PDB entry 6HZ8 | electron microscopy, 4.30 A resolution (low resolution: residue-level contacts below are approximate; hydrogen-bond / salt-bridge calls are withheld) | chains G and H of the 14 polymer chains in the assembly

Chain G (and H):
Molecule: 5-methylcytosine-specific restriction enzyme B
Source organism: Escherichia coli (strain K12)
Notes: EC 3.1.21.-; chain H of this document is another copy of the same molecule, construct and numbering; everything in this record applies to it too
UniProt: P15005 (MCRB_ECOLI), isoform P15005-2; residues 162-459 here correspond to UniProt positions 1-298 (UniProt number = residue number - 161)
Amino-acid sequence (307 residues; row label = number of the first residue in the row):
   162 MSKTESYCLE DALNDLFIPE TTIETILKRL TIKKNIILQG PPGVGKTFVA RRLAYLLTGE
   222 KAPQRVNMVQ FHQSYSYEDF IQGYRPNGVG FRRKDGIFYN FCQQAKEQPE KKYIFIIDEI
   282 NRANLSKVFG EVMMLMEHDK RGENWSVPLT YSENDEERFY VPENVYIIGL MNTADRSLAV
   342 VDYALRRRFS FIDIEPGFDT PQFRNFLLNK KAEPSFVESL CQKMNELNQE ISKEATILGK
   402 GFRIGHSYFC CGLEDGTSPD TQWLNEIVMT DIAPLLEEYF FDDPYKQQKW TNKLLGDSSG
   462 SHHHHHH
Not modelled in the structure: 162-167, 458-468
Sequence notes: expression tag (460-468)
Ion coordination: Mg2+: Thr208, Asp279 (together with GMP-PNP)
Residues lining bound ligands: GMP-PNP (GNP; phosphoaminophosphonic acid-guanylate ester): Asp176, Leu177, Phe178, Pro202, Pro203, Gly204, Val205, Gly206, Lys207, Thr208, Phe209, Asp279, Glu280, Asn333, His407, Ser408, Cys411, Cys412
What the authors report for this chain:
  - mutagenesis - R348A: decreased catalytic activity
  - mutagenesis - R283A: abolished catalytic activity on GTP (citing earlier work)

Chain G / chain H interface:
Residue-residue contacts (71; chain G residue first):
  Pro203(G) - Arg348(H)
  Gly204(G) - Arg348(H)
  Thr208(G) - Met295(H)
  Thr208(G) - Lys301(H)
  Thr208(G) - Trp306(H)
  Arg212(G) - Asn305(H)
  Arg212(G) - Trp306(H)
  Asn228(G) - Glu317(H)
  Met229(G) - Met295(H)
  Met229(G) - Trp306(H)
  Met229(G) - Val308(H)
  Met229(G) - Pro309(H)
  Gln231(G) - Gly291(H)
  Gln231(G) - Glu292(H)
  Gln231(G) - Val293(H)
  Gln231(G) - Met294(H)
  Gln231(G) - Met295(H)
  His233(G) - Tyr238(H)
  His233(G) - Gly291(H)
  His233(G) - Glu292(H)
  His233(G) - Thr311(H)
  Ser235(G) - Glu239(H)
  Ser235(G) - Tyr312(H)
  Tyr236(G) - Glu292(H)
  Tyr236(G) - Thr311(H)
  Asp240(G) - Thr311(H)
  Arg246(G) - Tyr245(H)
  Arg246(G) - Thr311(H)
  Asn248(G) - Phe252(H)
  Gly249(G) - Gly251(H)
  Arg253(G) - Glu314(H)
  Lys255(G) - Ser313(H)
  Lys255(G) - Glu314(H)
  Lys255(G) - Asn315(H)
  Asp256(G) - Asn315(H)
  Asn261(G) - Asn315(H)
  Glu280(G) - Met294(H)
  Arg283(G) - Ser287(H)
  Arg283(G) - Met294(H)
  Arg283(G) - Asp343(H)
  Arg283(G) - Ala345(H)
  Ala335(G) - Tyr344(H)
  Arg337(G) - Tyr344(H)
  Tyr409(G) - Arg348(H)
  Cys412(G) - His299(H)
  Glu427(G) - Lys189(H)
  Glu427(G) - Arg190(H)
  Ile428(G) - Arg190(H)
  Met430(G) - Phe352(H)
  Thr431(G) - Arg190(H)
  Thr431(G) - Ser351(H)
  Thr431(G) - Phe352(H)
  Asp432(G) - Arg190(H)
  Asp432(G) - Lys194(H)
  Asp432(G) - Phe350(H)
  Asp432(G) - Ser351(H)
  Pro435(G) - Arg347(H)
  Pro435(G) - Phe352(H)
  Leu436(G) - Tyr344(H)
  Leu436(G) - Arg347(H)
  Glu438(G) - Arg337(H)
  Glu438(G) - Lys401(H)
  Glu439(G) - Arg337(H)
  Glu439(G) - Ala340(H)
  Glu439(G) - Val341(H)
  Glu439(G) - Val342(H)
  Glu439(G) - Tyr344(H)
  Tyr440(G) - Tyr344(H)
  Phe442(G) - Arg337(H)
  Phe442(G) - Ala396(H)
  Pro445(G) - Ala396(H)
Also at the interface, not in a pair above, chain G (44 interface residues in all): Val230, Pro247, Val250, Ile258, Asp279, Asn333, Phe403, Gly413
Also at the interface, not in a pair above, chain H (49 interface residues in all): Ile193, Gln200, Val250, Lys288, Leu310, Arg319, Arg349, Asp354, Thr397

Overview:
Chain G and chain H form an interface of 44 and 49 residues respectively. Bound to chain G: GMP-PNP. Thr208(G)
and Asp279(G) coordinate Mg2+. From the paper: R348A of chain G reduces catalytic activity; R283A of chain G
abolishes catalytic activity on GTP.
Chain G and chain H are both 5-methylcytosine-specific restriction enzyme B (Escherichia coli (strain K12));
the structure, Structure of McrBC without DNA binding domains (Class 4), was determined by electron microscopy
together with 6HZ4, 6HZ5, 6HZ6, 6HZ7 and 6HZ9 from the same study.
